6NIT - chains A and E of the 3 polymer chains in the assembly; structure by X-ray diffraction, 3.80 A resolution.

# Chain A
Name: Protein argonaute-2
Organism: Homo sapiens
Notes: EC 3.1.26.-
UniProt: Q9UKV8 (AGO2_HUMAN); residue numbers follow UniProt; this construct covers 1-859
Sequence (859 residues; row label = number of the first residue in the row):
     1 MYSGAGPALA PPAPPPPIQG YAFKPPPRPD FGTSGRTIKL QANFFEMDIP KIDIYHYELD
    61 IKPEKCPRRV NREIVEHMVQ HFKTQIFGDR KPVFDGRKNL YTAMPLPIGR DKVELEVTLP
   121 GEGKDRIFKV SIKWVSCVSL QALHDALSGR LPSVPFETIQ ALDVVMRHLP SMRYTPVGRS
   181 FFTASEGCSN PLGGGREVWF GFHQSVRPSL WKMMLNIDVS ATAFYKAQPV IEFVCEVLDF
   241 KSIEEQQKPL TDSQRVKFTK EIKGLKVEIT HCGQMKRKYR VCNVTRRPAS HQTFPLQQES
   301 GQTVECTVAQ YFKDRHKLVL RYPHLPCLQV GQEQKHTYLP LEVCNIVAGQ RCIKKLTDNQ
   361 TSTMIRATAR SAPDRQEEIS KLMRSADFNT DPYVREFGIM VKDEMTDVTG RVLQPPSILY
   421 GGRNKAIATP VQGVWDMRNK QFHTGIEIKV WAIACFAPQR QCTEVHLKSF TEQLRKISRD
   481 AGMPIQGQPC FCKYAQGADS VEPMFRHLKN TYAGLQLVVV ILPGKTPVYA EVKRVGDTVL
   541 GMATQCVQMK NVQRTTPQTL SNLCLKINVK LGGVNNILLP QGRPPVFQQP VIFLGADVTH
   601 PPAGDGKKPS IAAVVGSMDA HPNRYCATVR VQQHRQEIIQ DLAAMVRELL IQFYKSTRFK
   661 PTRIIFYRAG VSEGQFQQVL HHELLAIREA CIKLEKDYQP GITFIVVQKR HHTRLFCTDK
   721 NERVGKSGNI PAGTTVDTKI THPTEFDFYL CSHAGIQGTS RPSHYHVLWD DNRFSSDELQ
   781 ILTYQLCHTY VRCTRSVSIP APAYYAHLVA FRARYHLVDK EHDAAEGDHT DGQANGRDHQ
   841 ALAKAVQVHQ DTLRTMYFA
Disordered / not traced: 1-21, 64-65, 87-90, 121-126, 273-275, 603-606, 817-837
Sequence notes: engineered mutation Asp387 (Ser in Q9UKV8), Ala669 (Asp in Q9UKV8), Ala824 (Ser in Q9UKV8), Asp828 (Ser in Q9UKV8), Asp831 (Ser in Q9UKV8), Ala834 (Ser in Q9UKV8)
UniProt features mapped onto this chain:
  - region: Tyr311 to His316 (Interaction with guide RNA), Phe587 to Pro590 (Interaction with GW182 family members), Leu650 to Lys660 (Interaction with GW182 family members), Lys709, Arg710 (Interaction with guide RNA), His753 to Arg761 (Interaction with guide RNA), Tyr790 to Arg812 (Interaction with guide RNA)
  - binding site (a divalent metal cation): Asp597, His807
  - modified residue: Tyr2 (3'-nitrotyrosine), Pro700 (4-hydroxyproline)
  - natural variant: Leu192 (L192P: In LESKRES), Gly201 (G201C: In LESKRES; G201V: In LESKRES), His203 (H203Q: In LESKRES), Thr357 (T357M: In LESKRES), Met364 (M364T: In LESKRES), Ala367 (A367P: In LESKRES), Gly573 (G573S: In LESKRES), Gly733 (G733R: In LESKRES), Cys751 (C751Y: In LESKRES), Ser760 (S760R: In LESKRES)
  - mutagenesis: Leu140 (L140W: No effect), Phe470 (F470V: No effect on miRNA-binding or target mRNA cleavage. Abrogates binding to the 7-methylguanosine cap of mRNA and prevents inhibition of translation. Abolishes interaction with TNRC6C ...), Phe505 (F505V: No effect on miRNA-binding or target mRNA cleavage. Abrogates binding to the 7-methylguanosine cap of mRNA and prevents inhibition of translation and abolishes interaction with TNRC6C ...), Lys533 (K533A: Impairs RNA cleavage), Gln545 (Q545A: Impairs RNA cleavage), Lys570 (K570A: Impairs RNA cleavage), Asp597 (D597A: Abrogates RNA cleavage but does not affect binding to siRNA or translational repression), Gln633 (Q633A: No effect; Q633R: Abrogates RNA cleavage. Binds siRNA), His634 (H634P/A: Abrogates RNA cleavage. Binds siRNA), Glu673 (E673A: Impairs RNA cleavage; E673G: No effect on RNA cleavage), Phe676 (F676A/I/M/R/Y: Impairs RNA cleavage; F676V: Abrogates RNA cleavage), His682 (H682Y: No effect), 5 further mutagenesis entries in UniProt
What the authors report for this chain:
  - conformationally variable residues (loop rearrangement): Gly349 to Thr357

# Chain E
Molecule: 23-nt RNA strand
Sequence (23 nucleotides; row label = number of the first residue in the row):
     1 AAACACCAUG CCAACACUCC AAA
Disordered / not traced: 1, 10

# Interface between chain A and chain E
Residue-residue contacts - 22 pairs, chain A then chain E:
  Cys66(A) - C6(E)  sugar contact
  Pro67(A) - C6(E)  phosphate contact
  Arg68(A) - C7(E)  phosphate contact
  Arg97(A) - C7(E)  sugar contact
  Thr361(A) - A16(E)  sugar contact
  Ile365(A) - A16(E)  sugar contact
  Ile365(A) - C17(E)  sugar contact
  Gln558(A) - C20(E)  hydrogen bond to the sugar
  Thr599(A) - A13(E)  hydrogen bond to the phosphate
  His600(A) - C11(E)  phosphate contact
  His600(A) - A13(E)  sugar contact
  Glu637(A) - C11(E)  sugar contact
  Gly670(A) - C11(E)  phosphate contact
  Gly670(A) - C12(E)  phosphate contact
  Ile756(A) - U18(E)  base contact
  Ile756(A) - C19(E)  sugar contact
  Gln757(A) - C17(E)  base contact
  Gln757(A) - U18(E)  hydrogen bond to the sugar
  His807(A) - A13(E)  phosphate contact
  Phe811(A) - A13(E)  phosphate contact
  Phe811(A) - A14(E)  phosphate contact
  Arg814(A) - A13(E)  sugar contact
Interface residues without a listed pair, chain A (21 interface residues in all): Arg179, Asp597, Val598, Pro602, Arg635
Interface residues without a listed pair, chain E (13 interface residues in all): A5, A21

# Overview
The interface between chain A and chain E involves 21 residues on one side and 13 on the other; the contacts
include 3 hydrogen bonds. Among the polar pairs are Gln558(A)-C20(E), Gln757(A)-U18(E) and Thr599(A)-A13(E).
From UniProt: divalent metal cation-binding residues Asp597(A) and His807(A) and 17 mutagenesis sites on chain
A. From the paper: conformational variability at Gly349(A).
Chain A is Protein argonaute-2 (Homo sapiens) and chain E is a 23-nt RNA strand; the structure, Human
Argonaute2-miR-122 bound to a target RNA with four central mismatches (bu4), was determined by X-ray
diffraction together with 6MDZ, 6MFN and 6MFR from the same study.
